Entry 3VAI (X-ray diffraction, 2.20 A resolution); this record covers chains A and B of the 4 polymer chains in the assembly.

# Chain A (and B)
Molecule: Splicing factor U2AF 65 kDa subunit
Organism: Homo sapiens
Notes: fragment: RNA Binding Domains 1 and 2; chain B of this document is another copy of the same molecule, construct and numbering; everything in this record applies to it too
UniProt: P26368 (U2AF2_HUMAN); residue numbers follow UniProt; this construct covers 148-237, 258-336
Chain sequence (174 residues; each row starts with the number of its first residue; note: 20 numbers in that range are skipped by the numbering (no residue carries them; nothing is unmodelled there)):
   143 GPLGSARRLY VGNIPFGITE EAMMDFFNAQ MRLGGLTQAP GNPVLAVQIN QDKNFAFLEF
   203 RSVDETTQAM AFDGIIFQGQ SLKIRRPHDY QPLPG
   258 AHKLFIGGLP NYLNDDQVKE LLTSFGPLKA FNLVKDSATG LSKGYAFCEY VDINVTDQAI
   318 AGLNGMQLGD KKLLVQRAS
Sequence notes: expression tag (143-147)
UniProt features mapped onto this chain:
  - natural variant: R149 (R149W: In DEVDFB)
  - modified residue: K276 (5-hydroxylysine), S294 (Phosphoserine)
Residues lining bound ligands:
  - 1,4-diethylene dioxide (DIO), molecule 1: P144, L145, G146, A148, Y232, Q233, P234, L235
  - 1,4-diethylene dioxide (DIO), molecule 2: N268, Y269, L270, N271, K292, G297, L298, S299
From the paper describing this entry:
  - binding site for the 7-nt DNA strand: S147, R150
  - specificity-determining residues: D293, K328, K329 (proposed by the authors, not directly observed)
  - mutagenesis - D293N/K329Q/L331K/Q333E: unchanged binding to 5'-4rU
  - mutagenesis - D293N/K329Q/L331K/Q333E: increased binding to 3'-4rU
  - mutagenesis - K260A/N289A (36-fold), F304A (73-fold): decreased binding to poly-rU RNA (citing earlier work)

# Chain A / chain B interface
Residue-residue contacts (4):
  F158(A) - P144(B)  hydrophobic
  F158(A) - L145(B)  hydrophobic
  D194(A) - N289(B)
  Q222(A) - S336(B)  hydrogen bond (side chain-backbone)
Interface residues without a listed pair, chain A (7 interface residues in all): N155, G159, K195, N196
Interface residues without a listed pair, chain B (9 interface residues in all): P236, G237, K260, V291, K292

# Overview
Chain A and chain B form an interface of 7 and 9 residues respectively, with 1 hydrogen bond. The
hydrogen-bonded pair is Q222(A)-S336(B). Chain A binds 1,4-diethylene dioxide. From the paper: a binding site
for the 7-nt DNA strand at S147(A) and R150(A); K260A/N289A and F304A of chain A reduce binding to poly-rU
RNA.
Chain A and chain B are both Splicing factor U2AF 65 kDa subunit (Homo sapiens); the structure, Structure of
U2AF65 variant with BrU3C5 DNA, was determined by X-ray diffraction together with 3VAF, 3VAG, 3VAH, 3VAJ,
3VAK, 3VAL and 3VAM from the same study.
